6RE5 - chains 2 and 4 of the 31 polymer chains in the assembly; structure by electron microscopy, 3.20 A resolution.

[Chain 2]
Name: ASA-2: Polytomella F-ATP synthase associated subunit 2
Source organism: Polytomella sp. Pringsheim 198.80
Notes: engineered mutation(s): P165F, N167S
Chain sequence (441 residues; each row starts with the number of its first residue):
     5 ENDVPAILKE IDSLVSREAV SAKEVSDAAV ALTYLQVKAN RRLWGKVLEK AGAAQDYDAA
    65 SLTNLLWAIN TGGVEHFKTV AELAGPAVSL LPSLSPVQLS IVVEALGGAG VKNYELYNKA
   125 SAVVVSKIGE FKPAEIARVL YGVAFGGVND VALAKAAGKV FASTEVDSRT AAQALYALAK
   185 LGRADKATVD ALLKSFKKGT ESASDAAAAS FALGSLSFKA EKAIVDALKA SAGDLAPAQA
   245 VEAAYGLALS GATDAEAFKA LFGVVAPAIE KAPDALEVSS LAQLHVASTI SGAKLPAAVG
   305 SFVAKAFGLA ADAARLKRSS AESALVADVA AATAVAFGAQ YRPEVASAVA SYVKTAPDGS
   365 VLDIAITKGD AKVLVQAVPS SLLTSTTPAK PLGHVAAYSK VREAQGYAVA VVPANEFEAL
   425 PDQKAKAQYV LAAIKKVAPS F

[Chain 4]
Name: Mitochondrial ATP synthase associated protein ASA4
Source organism: Polytomella sp. Pringsheim 198.80
UniProtKB: D7NIZ2 (D7NIZ2_9CHLO); residues 1-294 here = UniProt positions 1-294
Chain sequence (294 residues; row label = number of the first residue in the row):
     1 ATEPAVSKKE VLYFLSSKDA ESSTAVKSYL KSLYAGAQVE ATETDASELI AQLEKKYLSA
    61 QVVEPGVHNI ALPLGESGSA PVKRYAAELF NLGAQAGFEC PFIEVSKKFG QETATSETVK
   121 DVLNKTKSYV SADYNAALNE VLSSVEAEIN GPVLFDGKTE GFKKFAAKAK AVAVSRGLPA
   181 DTILAYCAGS ANEDAADKVS KEFFTWFESA YTADAAAEVK AIEAEAASIL DRHLAKPVAQ
   241 IRKEQASAYA SLLKRAETAK GAKWAEKYLE DVKAVQWFDA SVAEAPASGP KVAA
Not modelled in the structure: 1-4

[Interface between chain 2 and chain 4]
Contacting residue pairs - 67 pairs, chain 2 then chain 4:
  Phe81(2) - Ala87(4)  hydrophobic
  Phe81(2) - Glu88(4)
  Lys82(2) - Ala71(4)
  Lys82(2) - Arg84(4)
  Ala85(2) - Arg84(4)
  Glu86(2) - Pro81(4)
  Gly89(2) - Ala80(4)
  Lys116(2) - Ala87(4)
  Lys116(2) - Phe90(4)
  Lys116(2) - Tyr211(4)  hydrogen bond (backbone-side chain)
  Asn117(2) - Lys83(4)
  Asn117(2) - Glu208(4)
  Tyr118(2) - Phe204(4)  hydrophobic
  Tyr118(2) - Glu208(4)  hydrogen bond (backbone-side chain)
  Glu119(2) - Lys83(4)  salt bridge
  Glu119(2) - Glu208(4)  hydrogen bond (backbone-side chain)
  Asn122(2) - Lys201(4)  hydrogen bond
  Asn122(2) - Thr205(4)  hydrogen bond
  Asn153(2) - Asp197(4)
  Asp154(2) - Asp197(4)
  Asp154(2) - Lys201(4)
  Val155(2) - Asp197(4)  hydrogen bond (backbone-side chain)
  Ala156(2) - Asp197(4)
  Lys159(2) - Glu193(4)  salt bridge
  Lys159(2) - Asp194(4)  salt bridge
  Glu274(2) - Tyr34(4)  hydrogen bond
  Pro277(2) - Tyr34(4)  hydrophobic
  Asp278(2) - Lys27(4)
  Asp278(2) - Lys31(4)
  Val282(2) - Leu15(4)  hydrophobic
  Val282(2) - Leu30(4)  hydrophobic
  Leu285(2) - Leu30(4)  hydrophobic
  Ala302(2) - Tyr34(4)
  Val303(2) - Tyr34(4)
  Phe306(2) - Leu30(4)
  Phe306(2) - Leu33(4)
  Phe306(2) - Tyr34(4)  hydrophobic
  Lys309(2) - Leu33(4)  hydrogen bond (side chain-backbone)
  Lys309(2) - Gly36(4)
  Lys309(2) - Ala37(4)  hydrogen bond (side chain-backbone)
  Leu313(2) - Lys8(4)
  Leu313(2) - Leu12(4)
  Leu313(2) - Leu15(4)
  Leu313(2) - Tyr29(4)  hydrophobic
  Leu313(2) - Leu33(4)  hydrophobic
  Leu313(2) - Val39(4)  hydrophobic
  Asp316(2) - Lys8(4)  salt bridge
  Asp316(2) - Leu12(4)
  Asp316(2) - Thr42(4)  hydrogen bond
  Ala317(2) - Leu12(4)
  Ala317(2) - Leu15(4)  hydrophobic
  Leu320(2) - Lys9(4)
  Leu320(2) - Leu12(4)  hydrophobic
  Leu320(2) - Tyr13(4)
  Leu320(2) - Lys55(4)
  Lys321(2) - Tyr13(4)  hydrogen bond (side chain-backbone)
  Lys321(2) - Ser16(4)
  Lys321(2) - Gln95(4)  hydrogen bond (side chain-backbone)
  Ser323(2) - Glu99(4)
  Ser324(2) - Glu99(4)
  Ser324(2) - Lys107(4)
  Val357(2) - Thr44(4)
  Asp362(2) - Val39(4)
  Gly363(2) - Thr42(4)  hydrogen bond (backbone-side chain)
  Val365(2) - Thr42(4)
  Val365(2) - Thr44(4)
  Thr391(2) - Glu193(4)
Interface residues without a listed pair, chain 2 (45 interface residues in all): Arg46, Ala88, Ser125, Ile273, Glu281, Ala314, Arg322, Thr359, Ser364
Interface residues without a listed pair, chain 4 (43 interface residues in all): Val26, Gln38, Ala41, Glu76, Gly97, Ser288

[Overview]
45 residues of chain 2 and 43 residues of chain 4 are in contact, with 13 hydrogen bonds and 4 salt bridges.
Polar contacts include Glu119(2)-Lys83(4), Lys159(2)-Glu193(4) and Lys159(2)-Asp194(4).
Chain 2 is ASA-2: Polytomella F-ATP synthase associated subunit 2 and chain 4 is Mitochondrial ATP synthase
associated protein ASA4, both from Polytomella sp. Pringsheim 198.80; the structure, Cryo-EM structure of
Polytomella F-ATP synthase, Rotary substate 2C, composite map, was determined by electron microscopy together
with 6RD4, 6RD5, 6RD6, 6RD7, 6RD8, 6RD9 and 46 further entries from the same study.
